PDB entry 8JSH | electron microscopy, 4.40 A resolution (low resolution: residue-level contacts below are approximate; hydrogen-bond / salt-bridge calls are withheld) | chains g and t of the 14 polymer chains in the assembly

Chain g:
Molecule: 16S ribosomal RNA
Organism: Escherichia coli
Sequence (1539 nucleotides; numbered 2 to 1540; the number before each row is that of its first residue):
     2 AAUUGAAGAG UUUGAUCAUG GCUCAGAUUG AACGCUGGCG GCAGGCCUAA CACAUGCAAG
    62 UCGAACGGUA ACAGGAAGAA GCUUGCUUCU UUGCUGACGA GUGGCGGACG GGUGAGUAAU
   122 GUCUGGGAAA CUGCCUGAUG GAGGGGGAUA ACUACUGGAA ACGGUAGCUA AUACCGCAUA
   182 ACGUCGCAAG ACCAAAGAGG GGGACCUUCG GGCCUCUUGC CAUCGGAUGU GCCCAGAUGG
   242 GAUUAGCUAG UAGGUGGGGU AACGGCUCAC CUAGGCGACG AUCCCUAGCU GGUCUGAGAG
   302 GAUGACCAGC CACACUGGAA CUGAGACACG GUCCAGACUC CUACGGGAGG CAGCAGUGGG
   362 GAAUAUUGCA CAAUGGGCGC AAGCCUGAUG CAGCCAUGCC GCGUGUAUGA AGAAGGCCUU
   422 CGGGUUGUAA AGUACUUUCA GCGGGGAGGA AGGGAGUAAA GUUAAUACCU UUGCUCAUUG
   482 ACGUUACCCG CAGAAGAAGC ACCGGCUAAC UCCGUGCCAG CAGCCGCGGU AAUACGGAGG
   542 GUGCAAGCGU UAAUCGGAAU UACUGGGCGU AAAGCGCACG CAGGCGGUUU GUUAAGUCAG
   602 AUGUGAAAUC CCCGGGCUCA ACCUGGGAAC UGCAUCUGAU ACUGGCAAGC UUGAGUCUCG
   662 UAGAGGGGGG UAGAAUUCCA GGUGUAGCGG UGAAAUGCGU AGAGAUCUGG AGGAAUACCG
   722 GUGGCGAAGG CGGCCCCCUG GACGAAGACU GACGCUCAGG UGCGAAAGCG UGGGGAGCAA
   782 ACAGGAUUAG AUACCCUGGU AGUCCACGCC GUAAACGAUG UCGACUUGGA GGUUGUGCCC
   842 UUGAGGCGUG GCUUCCGGAG CUAACGCGUU AAGUCGACCG CCUGGGGAGU ACGGCCGCAA
   902 GGUUAAAACU CAAAUGAAUU GACGGGGGCC CGCACAAGCG GUGGAGCAUG UGGUUUAAUU
   962 CGAUGCAACG CGAAGAACCU UACCUGGUCU UGACAUCCAC GGAAGUUUUC AGAGAUGAGA
  1022 AUGUGCCUUC GGGAACCGUG AGACAGGUGC UGCAUGGCUG UCGUCAGCUC GUGUUGUGAA
  1082 AUGUUGGGUU AAGUCCCGCA ACGAGCGCAA CCCUUAUCCU UUGUUGCCAG CGGUCCGGCC
  1142 GGGAACUCAA AGGAGACUGC CAGUGAUAAA CUGGAGGAAG GUGGGGAUGA CGUCAAGUCA
  1202 UCAUGGCCCU UACGACCAGG GCUACACACG UGCUACAAUG GCGCAUACAA AGAGAAGCGA
  1262 CCUCGCGAGA GCAAGCGGAC CUCAUAAAGU GCGUCGUAGU CCGGAUUGGA GUCUGCAACU
  1322 CGACUCCAUG AAGUCGGAAU CGCUAGUAAU CGUGGAUCAG AAUGCCACGG UGAAUACGUU
  1382 CCCGGGCCUU GUACACACCG CCCGUCACAC CAUGGGAGUG GGUUGCAAAA GAAGUAGGUA
  1442 GCUUAACCUU CGGGAGGGCG CUUACCACUU UGUGAUUCAU GACUGGGGUG AAGUCGUAAC
  1502 AAGGUAACCG UAGGGGAACC UGCGGUUGGA UCACCUCCU
Not modelled in the structure: 923-1387

Chain t:
Name: Small ribosomal subunit protein uS12
Organism: Escherichia coli
UniProtKB: P0A7S3 (RS12_ECOLI); residues 0-123 here correspond to UniProt positions 1-124 (UniProt number = residue number + 1)
Chain sequence (124 residues; each row starts with the number of its first residue; numbering starts at 0):
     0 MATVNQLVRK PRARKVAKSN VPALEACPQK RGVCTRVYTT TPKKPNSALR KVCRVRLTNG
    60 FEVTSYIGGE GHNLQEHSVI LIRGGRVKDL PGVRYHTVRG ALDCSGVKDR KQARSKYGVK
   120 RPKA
Not modelled in the structure: 0
Curated features (UniProtKB/Swiss-Prot):
  - modified residue: Asp-88 (3-methylthioaspartic acid), Lys-107 (N6-acetyllysine)

Chain g / chain t interface:
Pairs across the interface (78; chain g residue first):
  A33(g) with Gln-28(t)
  G35(g) with Gly-99(t); Arg-113(t); Ser-114(t); Gly-117(t)
  C36(g) with Val-118(t); Lys-119(t); Arg-120(t)
  U37(g) with Arg-120(t)
  G302(g) with Arg-13(t)
  A303(g) with Arg-13(t)
  G362(g) with Lys-29(t); Arg-30(t); Thr-57(t)
  A363(g) with Glu-24(t); Ala-25(t); Cys-26(t); Pro-27(t); Gln-28(t); Lys-29(t); Arg-30(t)
  G500(g) with Lys-122(t)
  C501(g) with Arg-120(t); Lys-122(t)
  A502(g) with Ala-112(t); Arg-113(t); Ser-114(t)
  C503(g) with Ala-112(t); Lys-115(t)
  C518(g) with Ser-46(t)
  C519(g) with Ser-46(t)
  A520(g) with Ala-47(t); Leu-48(t); Lys-50(t)
  G521(g) with Arg-49(t); Lys-50(t); Gly-68(t); Glu-69(t); Gly-70(t)
  C522(g) with Arg-49(t); Tyr-65(t); Gly-68(t)
  A523(g) with Arg-49(t); Val-86(t); Asp-88(t)
  C525(g) with Lys-87(t)
  C526(g) with Lys-87(t)
  C528(g) with Asn-45(t)
  G529(g) with Asn-45(t)
  G537(g) with Arg-109(t)
  G538(g) with Arg-109(t); Lys-110(t); Gln-111(t)
  U552(g) with Pro-27(t); Gly-83(t)
  A553(g) with Ala-25(t); Pro-27(t)
  U562(g) with Arg-11(t); Ala-12(t)
  A563(g) with Arg-11(t)
  C564(g) with Arg-11(t)
  G568(g) with Ala-1(t)
  C879(g) with Asn-4(t)
  C880(g) with Thr-2(t); Asn-4(t); Arg-8(t)
  G881(g) with Gln-5(t); Arg-8(t)
  C882(g) with Ala-1(t); Gln-5(t)
  U884(g) with Lys-14(t)
  G885(g) with Lys-14(t)
  A909(g) with Lys-17(t)
  C910(g) with Lys-17(t)
  U911(g) with Arg-93(t)
  C912(g) with Lys-42(t); Arg-85(t)
  C1412(g) with Arg-53(t)
Other interface residues (no listed pair), chain g (52 interface residues in all): A32, C34, G361, G527, A539, G550, U551, A554, U561, G567, G585
Other interface residues (no listed pair), chain t (53 interface residues in all): Ser-18, Leu-80, Arg-82, Val-97

In short:
52 residues of chain g and 53 residues of chain t are in contact.
Here chain g is 16S ribosomal RNA and chain t is Small ribosomal subunit protein uS12, both from Escherichia
coli. Entry 8JSH (Structure of the 30S-body-IF3 complex from Escherichia coli) was determined by electron
microscopy (same publication as 8JSG).
